PDB entry 8BMW | electron microscopy, 3.50 A resolution | chains L and R of the 15 polymer chains in the assembly

[Chain L]
Molecule: CRISPR-associated Cas7 paralog (Type III-D)
Organism: Saccharolobus solfataricus
UniProt: A0A157T2I3 (A0A157T2I3_SACSO); residues 1-202 here = UniProt positions 1-202
Sequence (202 residues; each row starts with the number of its first residue):
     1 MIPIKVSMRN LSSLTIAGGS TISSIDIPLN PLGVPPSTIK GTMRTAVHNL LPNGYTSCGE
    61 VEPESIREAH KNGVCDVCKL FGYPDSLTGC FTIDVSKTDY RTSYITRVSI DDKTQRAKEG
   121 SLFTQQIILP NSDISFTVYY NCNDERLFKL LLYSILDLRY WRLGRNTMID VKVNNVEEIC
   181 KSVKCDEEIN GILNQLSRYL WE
Disordered / not traced: 1
Disulfide bonds: Cys-180/Cys-185
Sequence notes: conflict Asp-94 (Glu in A0A157T2I3)

[Chain R]
Molecule: 48-nt RNA strand
Organism: Saccharolobus solfataricus
Sequence (48 nucleotides; numbered 1 to 48; the number before each row is that of its first residue):
     1 AUUGAAAGUU UUUUUUUUUU UUUUUUUUUU UUUUUUUUUU UUUUUUUU

[Chain L / chain R interface]
Residue-residue contacts (50; chain L residue first):
  Ile-16(L) with U10(R), phosphate contact
  Ala-17(L) with U9(R), hydrogen bond to the sugar; U10(R), hydrogen bond to the phosphate
  Pro-35(L) with U9(R), phosphate contact
  Ser-37(L) with G8(R), sugar contact; U9(R), hydrogen bond to the phosphate
  Thr-38(L) with G8(R), hydrogen bond to the phosphate; U9(R), hydrogen bond to the phosphate
  Lys-40(L) with A7(R), salt bridge to the phosphate
  Gly-41(L) with G8(R), sugar contact
  Thr-42(L) with G8(R), hydrogen bond to the base
  Arg-44(L) with A6(R), hydrogen bond to the phosphate; A7(R), salt bridge to the phosphate
  Thr-45(L) with G8(R), hydrogen bond to the base
  Phe-81(L) with A7(R), phosphate contact
  Gly-82(L) with A6(R), sugar contact
  Tyr-83(L) with A6(R), sugar contact
  Pro-84(L) with A5(R), base contact; A6(R), base contact
  Asp-85(L) with A5(R), base contact
  Leu-87(L) with A6(R), phosphate contact
  Thr-88(L) with A1(R), base contact; A6(R), phosphate contact
  Thr-106(L) with U15(R), base contact
  Arg-107(L) with U13(R), base contact; U15(R), salt bridge to the phosphate
  Val-108(L) with U13(R), hydrogen bond to the sugar; U14(R), sugar contact; U15(R), sugar contact
  Ser-109(L) with U13(R), hydrogen bond to the phosphate; U14(R), phosphate contact
  Ile-110(L) with U14(R), hydrogen bond to the phosphate; U16(R), sugar contact
  Gln-115(L) with U14(R), base contact; U16(R), hydrogen bond to the sugar
  Arg-116(L) with U16(R), sugar contact; U17(R), sugar contact
  Ala-117(L) with U16(R), hydrogen bond to the base
  Leu-122(L) with U15(R), base contact
  Phe-123(L) with U13(R), base contact
  Trp-161(L) with G8(R), hydrogen bond to the base
  Arg-162(L) with G8(R), base contact; U11(R), phosphate contact
  Leu-163(L) with G8(R), base contact
  Gly-164(L) with G8(R), base contact; U11(R), phosphate contact
  Arg-165(L) with U10(R), salt bridge to the phosphate; U11(R), salt bridge to the phosphate
  Asn-166(L) with U11(R), hydrogen bond to the phosphate; U12(R), hydrogen bond to the phosphate
Other interface residues (no listed pair), chain L (35 interface residues in all): Thr-15, Pro-63

[Overview]
The interface between chain L and chain R involves 35 residues on one side and 14 on the other, with 16
hydrogen bonds and 5 salt bridges. Among the polar pairs are Thr-42(L)/G8(R), Thr-45(L)/G8(R) and
Ala-117(L)/U16(R).
Here chain L is CRISPR-associated Cas7 paralog (Type III-D) and chain R is a 48-nt RNA strand, both from
Saccharolobus solfataricus. Entry 8BMW (SsoCsm) was determined by electron microscopy.
